6PBD - chains A and B of the 4 polymer chains in the assembly; structure by X-ray diffraction, 2.34 A resolution.

== Chain A (and B) ==
Protein: Modification methylase CcrMI
Organism: Caulobacter vibrioides
Notes: EC 2.1.1.72; chain B of this document is another copy of the same molecule, construct and numbering; everything in this record applies to it too
UniProt: P0CAW2 (MTC1_CAUVC); numbering as in UniProt (aligned over 1-358)
Sequence (366 residues; numbered -7 to 358; the number before each row is that of its first residue; numbers below 1 keep their minus sign (Met-7 is residue -7)):
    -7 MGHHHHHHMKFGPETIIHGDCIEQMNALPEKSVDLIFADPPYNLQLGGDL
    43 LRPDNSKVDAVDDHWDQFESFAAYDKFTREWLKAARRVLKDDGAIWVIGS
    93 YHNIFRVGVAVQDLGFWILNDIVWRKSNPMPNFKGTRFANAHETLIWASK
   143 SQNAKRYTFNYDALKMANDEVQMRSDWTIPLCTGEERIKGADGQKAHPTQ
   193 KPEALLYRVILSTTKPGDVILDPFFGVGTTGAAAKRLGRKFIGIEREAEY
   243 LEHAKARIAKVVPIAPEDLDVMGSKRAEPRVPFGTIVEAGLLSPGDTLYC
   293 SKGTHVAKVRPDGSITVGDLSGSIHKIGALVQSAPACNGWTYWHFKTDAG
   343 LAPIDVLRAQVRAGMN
Unresolved in the structure: -7 to 0, 261-267, 358 (chain B: -7 to 2, 39-61, 357-358)
Sequence notes: expression tag (-7 to 0)
UniProt features mapped onto this chain:
  - DNA-binding region: Asp31 to Tyr34 (Target strand DNA), Gly39 to Pro45 (Target strand DNA), Tyr93, His94 (Non-target strand DNA), Trp109, Ile110 (Non-target strand DNA), Met122 to Asn132 (Target strand DNA), Tyr153 to Lys157 (Non-target strand DNA), Lys187 to Lys193 (Target strand DNA), Ser315 to His317 (Non-target strand DNA), Asn330 to Trp332 (Non-target strand DNA)
  - region: Leu261 to Glu270 (Linker)
  - binding site (dsDNA): His94, Gln164, Arg179, Lys267, Arg272, Arg350
Residues lining bound ligands: sinefungin (SFG): Gly11, Asp12, Cys13, Asp31, Pro33, Trp57, Phe69, His189, Thr191, Gln192, Lys193, Pro215, Phe216, Phe217, Gly218, Val219, Gly220, Thr221, Ile236, Glu237, Arg238, Glu239, Tyr242
What the authors report for this chain:
  - binding site for the 19-nt DNA strand: Pro45, Ser315, His317, Asn330, Trp332, Arg350
  - self-association interface (contacts with another copy of this molecule); pairs are residue here / residue on that copy: Asn47-Ala328 (hydrogen bond), Asp113-His134, Lys126-Arg268 (backbone contact), Phe130
  - contacts within the chain: Leu43-Lys126 (backbone contact), Trp332-Arg350 (hydrophobic contact), Ile316-Trp332 (hydrophobic contact), Asp347-Arg350 (salt bridge)
  - binding site for the 19-nt DNA strand: Asp31 to Glu61, Phe63, Tyr93, His94, Ile110, Met122, Pro123, Phe125, Lys126, Arg129, Arg179, Lys187, Thr191, Lys193
  - specificity-determining residues: Arg44 (proposed by the authors, not directly observed)
  - mutagenesis - K118A (100-fold), R129A (100-fold), H134A (100-fold), R179A (100-fold): decreased catalytic activity (citing earlier work)
  - mutagenesis - W332A: abolished catalytic activity (citing earlier work)
  - mutagenesis - S315A, H317A, N330A, R350A: decreased catalytic activity on dsDNA (citing earlier work)
  - mutagenesis - S315A: abolished binding to DNA (citing earlier work)

== How chain A and chain B interact ==
Contacting residue pairs (138; chain A residue first):
  Gln37(A) - Trp109(B)
  Leu43(A) - Pro327(B)  hydrophobic
  Asn47(A) - Ala328(B)  hydrogen bond (side chain-backbone)
  Phe63(A) - Gln104(B)
  Tyr93(A) - Gln104(B)
  Tyr93(A) - Ile110(B)  hydrophobic
  Tyr93(A) - Leu111(B)
  Tyr93(A) - Asp113(B)
  His94(A) - Gln104(B)
  Ile96(A) - Phe97(B)
  Phe97(A) - Ile96(B)
  Phe97(A) - Phe97(B)
  Phe97(A) - Gly100(B)
  Phe97(A) - Val101(B)
  Phe97(A) - Ile110(B)  hydrophobic
  Phe97(A) - Ile138(B)  hydrophobic
  Arg98(A) - Val101(B)
  Arg98(A) - Gln104(B)  hydrogen bond
  Arg98(A) - Asp105(B)  salt bridge
  Gly100(A) - Phe97(B)
  Val101(A) - Phe97(B)
  Val101(A) - Arg98(B)  hydrogen bond (backbone-side chain)
  Val101(A) - Val101(B)  hydrophobic
  Gln104(A) - Phe63(B)
  Gln104(A) - His94(B)
  Gln104(A) - Arg98(B)  hydrogen bond
  Asp105(A) - Arg98(B)  salt bridge
  Ile110(A) - Tyr93(B)  hydrophobic
  Ile110(A) - Phe97(B)  hydrophobic
  Leu111(A) - Tyr93(B)
  Leu111(A) - Arg129(B)  hydrogen bond (backbone-side chain)
  Asn112(A) - Arg129(B)
  Asn112(A) - Phe130(B)  hydrogen bond (side chain-backbone)
  Asn112(A) - Asn132(B)
  Asp113(A) - Tyr93(B)
  Asp113(A) - His134(B)  salt bridge
  Asp113(A) - Thr136(B)
  Ile114(A) - Phe130(B)  hydrophobic
  Val115(A) - Val115(B)  hydrophobic
  Val115(A) - His134(B)
  Arg117(A) - Arg117(B)
  Arg117(A) - Asp168(B)  salt bridge
  Lys118(A) - Arg166(B)  hydrogen bond (backbone-side chain)
  Ser119(A) - Arg166(B)  hydrogen bond (backbone-side chain)
  Pro121(A) - Arg166(B)
  Pro123(A) - Gln164(B)
  Asn124(A) - Gln164(B)  hydrogen bond (backbone-side chain)
  Lys126(A) - Arg268(B)  hydrogen bond (backbone-side chain)
  Gly127(A) - Phe151(B)
  Gly127(A) - Tyr153(B)
  Thr128(A) - Tyr149(B)  hydrogen bond (backbone-side chain)
  Thr128(A) - Phe151(B)
  Arg129(A) - Trp109(B)
  Arg129(A) - Ile110(B)
  Arg129(A) - Leu111(B)  hydrogen bond (side chain-backbone)
  Arg129(A) - Asn112(B)
  Arg129(A) - Tyr149(B)
  Arg129(A) - Phe151(B)
  Phe130(A) - Asn112(B)  hydrogen bond (backbone-side chain)
  Phe130(A) - Ile114(B)  hydrophobic
  Phe130(A) - Trp139(B)  hydrophobic
  Phe130(A) - Phe151(B)
  Phe130(A) - Met165(B)  hydrophobic
  Phe130(A) - Arg166(B)
  Phe130(A) - Trp169(B)  hydrophobic
  Phe130(A) - Ser204(B)
  Ala131(A) - Gln164(B)
  Ala131(A) - Met165(B)  hydrogen bond (backbone-backbone)
  Ala131(A) - Arg166(B)
  Ala131(A) - Ser167(B)  hydrogen bond (backbone-backbone)
  Asn132(A) - Ser167(B)
  Ala133(A) - Arg166(B)
  Ala133(A) - Ser167(B)  hydrogen bond (backbone-side chain)
  Ala133(A) - Asp168(B)
  His134(A) - Asp113(B)  salt bridge
  His134(A) - Val115(B)
  His134(A) - Ser167(B)  hydrogen bond
  Thr136(A) - Asp113(B)
  Ile138(A) - Phe97(B)  hydrophobic
  Trp139(A) - Phe130(B)  hydrophobic
  Tyr149(A) - Thr128(B)  hydrogen bond (side chain-backbone)
  Tyr149(A) - Arg129(B)
  Phe151(A) - Gly127(B)
  Phe151(A) - Thr128(B)
  Phe151(A) - Arg129(B)
  Phe151(A) - Phe130(B)  hydrophobic
  Tyr153(A) - Gly127(B)
  Asn160(A) - Phe125(B)
  Gln164(A) - Phe130(B)
  Met165(A) - Asn124(B)
  Met165(A) - Arg129(B)
  Met165(A) - Phe130(B)
  Met165(A) - Ala131(B)  hydrogen bond (backbone-backbone)
  Arg166(A) - Arg117(B)
  Arg166(A) - Lys118(B)  hydrogen bond (side chain-backbone)
  Arg166(A) - Pro121(B)
  Arg166(A) - Phe130(B)
  Arg166(A) - Ala131(B)
  Arg166(A) - Ala133(B)
  Ser167(A) - Ala131(B)  hydrogen bond (backbone-backbone)
  Ser167(A) - Ala133(B)  hydrogen bond (side chain-backbone)
  Ser167(A) - His134(B)  hydrogen bond
  Asp168(A) - Arg117(B)  salt bridge
  Asp168(A) - Ala133(B)
  Trp169(A) - Phe130(B)  hydrophobic
  Arg200(A) - Phe130(B)
  Ser204(A) - Phe130(B)
  Arg272(A) - Val163(B)
  Pro274(A) - Ala159(B)
  Pro274(A) - Asn160(B)
  Pro274(A) - Asp161(B)
  Gly276(A) - Ala159(B)
  Val279(A) - Tyr199(B)
  Glu280(A) - Ile171(B)
  Glu280(A) - Ala196(B)
  Glu280(A) - Tyr199(B)
  Glu280(A) - Arg200(B)  salt bridge
  Glu280(A) - Arg228(B)  hydrogen bond (backbone-side chain)
  Pro286(A) - Tyr199(B)
  Pro286(A) - Ile256(B)  hydrophobic
  Pro286(A) - Asp260(B)
  Gly287(A) - Asp260(B)
  Arg302(A) - Asp262(B)  hydrogen bond (side chain-backbone)
  Arg302(A) - Val263(B)
  Arg302(A) - Met264(B)  hydrogen bond
  Pro303(A) - Tyr199(B)  hydrogen bond (backbone-side chain)
  Pro303(A) - Leu203(B)  hydrophobic
  Pro303(A) - Asp260(B)
  Pro303(A) - Leu261(B)  hydrophobic
  Pro303(A) - Asp262(B)
  Asp304(A) - Ala155(B)
  Asp304(A) - Met158(B)
  Asp304(A) - Ala159(B)  hydrogen bond (backbone-backbone)
  Asp304(A) - Val263(B)
  Asp304(A) - Met264(B)  hydrogen bond (side chain-backbone)
  Ser306(A) - Met158(B)
  Ser315(A) - Met158(B)
  Gly356(A) - Ser119(B)
Other interface residues (no listed pair), chain A (71 interface residues in all): Trp88, Met158, Val273, Thr277, Gly282, Gly305, Ser313, Gly314, Met357
Other interface residues (no listed pair), chain B (72 interface residues in all): Trp88, Leu156, Glu162, Thr170, Leu229, Ala326, Cys329

== Summary ==
71 residues of chain A and 72 residues of chain B are in contact; the contacts include 29 hydrogen bonds and 7
salt bridges. Polar pairs include Arg98(A)-Asp105(B), Asp113(A)-His134(B) and Arg117(A)-Asp168(B). The paper
reports a binding site for the 19-nt DNA strand at Pro45(A), Ser315(A) and His317(A) among others; K118A,
R129A and H134A of chain A, among others, reduce catalytic activity; 9 substitutions were tested in all.
Both chains are Modification methylase CcrMI (Caulobacter vibrioides). Entry 6PBD (DNA N6-Adenine
Methyltransferase CcrM In Complex with Double-Stranded DNA Oligonucleotide Containing Its Recognition Sequence
GAATC) was determined by X-ray diffraction.
